PDB entry 5NXL | X-ray diffraction, 1.66 A resolution | chain A

== Chain A ==
Protein: Non-specific serine/threonine protein kinase
Organism: Thermomonospora curvata DSM 43183
Notes: EC 2.7.11.1
UniProt: D1A7C3 (D1A7C3_THECD); numbering as in UniProt (aligned over 20-303)
Sequence (300 residues; row label = number of the first residue in the row; note: 20 numbers in that range are skipped by the numbering (no residue carries them; nothing is unmodelled there); numbers below 1 keep their minus sign (Gly-16 is residue -16)):
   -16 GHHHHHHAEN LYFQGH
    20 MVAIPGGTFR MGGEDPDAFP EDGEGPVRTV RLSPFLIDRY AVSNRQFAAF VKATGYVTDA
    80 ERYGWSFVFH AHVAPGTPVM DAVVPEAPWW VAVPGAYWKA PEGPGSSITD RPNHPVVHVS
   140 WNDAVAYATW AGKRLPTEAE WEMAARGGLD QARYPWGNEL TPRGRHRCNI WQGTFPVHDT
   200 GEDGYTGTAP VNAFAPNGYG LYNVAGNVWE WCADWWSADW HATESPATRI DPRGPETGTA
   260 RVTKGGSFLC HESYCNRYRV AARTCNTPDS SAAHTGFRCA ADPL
Not modelled in the structure: -16 to -10, 93-99, 303
Construct notes: expression tag (-16 to -1)
UniProt features mapped onto this chain:
  - binding site (Ca(2+)): Asn188, Ile189, Asp202, Tyr204, Asn222, Val223, Gly225, Val227
  - binding site (Cu(+)): Cys269, Cys274
  - mutagenesis: Cys187 (C187A: In 4C; increased formylglycine-generating enzyme activity; when associated with A-231; A-284 and A-298), Cys231 (C231A: In 4C; increased formylglycine-generating enzyme activity; when associated with A-187; A-284 and A-298), Cys269 (C269S: Abolished formylglycine-generating enzyme activity and ability to bind Cu(+)), Cys274 (C274S: Abolished formylglycine-generating enzyme activity and ability to bind Cu(+)), Cys284 (C284A: In 4C; increased formylglycine-generating enzyme activity; when associated with A-187; A-231 and A-298), Cys298 (C298A: In 4C; increased formylglycine-generating enzyme activity; when associated with A-187; A-231 and A-284)
Ion coordination: Ca2+ site 1: Asn188, Ile189, Asp202, Tyr204; Ca2+ site 2: Asn222, Val223, Gly225, Val227; silver ion: Cys269, Cys274

== In short ==
Asn188, Ile189, Asp202 and Tyr204 coordinate Ca2+ site 1. Asn222, Val223, Gly225 and Val227 coordinate Ca2+
site 2. UniProt lists 8 Ca2+-binding residues, Cu+-binding residues Cys269 and Cys274 and 6 mutagenesis sites.
Chain A is Non-specific serine/threonine protein kinase (Thermomonospora curvata DSM 43183); the structure,
Formylglycine generating enzyme from T. curvata in complex with Ag(I), was determined by X-ray diffraction,
deposited together with 5NYY.
